PDB entry 8IUK | electron microscopy, 2.67 A resolution | chains B and G of the 6 polymer chains in the assembly

[Chain B]
Protein: Guanine nucleotide-binding protein G(I)/G(S)/G(T) subunit beta-1
Organism: Homo sapiens
UniProtKB: P62873 (GBB1_HUMAN); residues 7-345 here correspond to UniProt positions 2-340 (UniProt number = residue number - 5)
Amino-acid sequence (343 residues; row label = number of the first residue in the row):
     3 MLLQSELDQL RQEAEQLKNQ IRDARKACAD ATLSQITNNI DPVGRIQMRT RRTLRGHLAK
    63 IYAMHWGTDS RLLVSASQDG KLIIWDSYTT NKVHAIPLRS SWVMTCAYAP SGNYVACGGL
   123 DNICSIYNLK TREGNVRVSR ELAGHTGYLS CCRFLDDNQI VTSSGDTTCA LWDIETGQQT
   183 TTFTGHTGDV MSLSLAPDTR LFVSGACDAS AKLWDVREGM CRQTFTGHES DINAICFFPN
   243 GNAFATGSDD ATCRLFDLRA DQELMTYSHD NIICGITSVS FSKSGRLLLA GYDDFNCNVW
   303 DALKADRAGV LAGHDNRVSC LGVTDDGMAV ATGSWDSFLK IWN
Unresolved in the structure: 3-7
Construct notes: initiating methionine (3); expression tag (4-6)
Curated features (UniProtKB/Swiss-Prot):
  - modified residue: Ser-7 (N-acetylserine), His-271 (Phosphohistidine)

[Chain G]
Protein: Guanine nucleotide-binding protein G(I)/G(S)/G(O) subunit gamma-2
Organism: Homo sapiens
UniProtKB: P59768 (GBG2_HUMAN); residues 0-70 here correspond to UniProt positions 1-71 (UniProt number = residue number + 1)
Amino-acid sequence (71 residues; numbered 0 to 70; the number before each row is that of its first residue; numbering starts at 0):
     0 MASNNTASIA QARKLVEQLK MEANIDRIKV SKAAADLMAY CEAHAKEDPL LTPVPASENP
    60 FREKKFFCAI L
Unresolved in the structure: 0-4, 59-70
Curated features (UniProtKB/Swiss-Prot):
  - modified residue: Ala-1 (N-acetylalanine), Cys-67 (Cysteine methyl ester)
  - lipidation: Cys-67 (S-geranylgeranyl cysteine)

[Interface between chain B and chain G]
Residue-residue contacts (59):
  Leu-9(B) / Ser-7(G)
  Leu-12(B) / Ile-8(G)  hydrophobic
  Leu-12(B) / Ala-11(G)  hydrophobic
  Leu-12(B) / Arg-12(G)
  Leu-12(B) / Val-15(G)
  Ala-16(B) / Val-15(G)  hydrophobic
  Ala-16(B) / Leu-18(G)
  Leu-19(B) / Val-15(G)
  Leu-19(B) / Leu-18(G)  hydrophobic
  Leu-19(B) / Lys-19(G)
  Ile-23(B) / Leu-18(G)
  Ile-23(B) / Ala-22(G)  hydrophobic
  Ala-26(B) / Arg-26(G)
  Cys-30(B) / Ile-27(G)
  Cys-30(B) / Lys-28(G)
  Cys-30(B) / Val-29(G)
  Ala-31(B) / Val-29(G)  hydrophobic
  Ala-33(B) / Val-29(G)
  Leu-35(B) / Ala-33(G)  hydrophobic
  Ile-38(B) / Ala-33(G)  hydrophobic
  Ile-42(B) / Glu-41(G)
  Val-45(B) / Leu-50(G)  hydrophobic
  Ile-48(B) / Leu-49(G)
  Thr-186(B) / Lys-13(G)
  Cys-223(B) / Gln-17(G)  hydrogen bond
  Cys-223(B) / Met-20(G)
  Arg-224(B) / Glu-21(G)
  Arg-224(B) / Ile-24(G)
  Gln-225(B) / Glu-21(G)
  Thr-226(B) / Gln-17(G)
  Thr-226(B) / Glu-21(G)  hydrogen bond (backbone-side chain)
  Pro-241(B) / Tyr-39(G)
  Asn-242(B) / Leu-36(G)
  Asn-242(B) / Tyr-39(G)
  Asp-259(B) / Ala-32(G)
  Arg-261(B) / Ile-27(G)
  Arg-261(B) / Lys-31(G)
  Arg-261(B) / Ala-32(G)
  Arg-261(B) / Asp-35(G)  salt bridge
  Ala-262(B) / Arg-26(G)
  Asp-263(B) / Arg-26(G)
  Gln-264(B) / Ile-27(G)
  Gln-264(B) / Val-29(G)
  Leu-266(B) / Val-29(G)  hydrophobic
  Leu-266(B) / Leu-36(G)  hydrophobic
  Ser-284(B) / Asp-47(G)
  Ser-284(B) / Leu-49(G)
  Lys-285(B) / Glu-46(G)
  Ser-286(B) / His-43(G)
  Ser-286(B) / Asp-47(G)  hydrogen bond
  Arg-288(B) / Cys-40(G)
  Leu-289(B) / Leu-49(G)  hydrophobic
  Val-325(B) / Leu-49(G)  hydrophobic
  Asp-328(B) / Pro-48(G)
  Gly-329(B) / Pro-48(G)
  Gly-329(B) / Leu-49(G)
  Met-330(B) / Pro-48(G)  hydrophobic
  Val-332(B) / Leu-49(G)  hydrophobic
  Asn-345(B) / Leu-49(G)
Other interface residues (no listed pair), chain B (43 interface residues in all): Glu-15, Asp-32, Met-50, Met-222, Phe-240
Other interface residues (no listed pair), chain G (33 interface residues in all): Ser-30, Ala-44

[Summary]
43 residues of chain B face 33 of chain G across their interface, with 3 hydrogen bonds and 1 salt bridge.
Polar pairs include Arg-261(B)/Asp-35(G), Cys-223(B)/Gln-17(G) and Thr-226(B)/Glu-21(G).
Chain B is Guanine nucleotide-binding protein G(I)/G(S)/G(T) subunit beta-1 and chain G is Guanine
nucleotide-binding protein G(I)/G(S)/G(O) subunit gamma-2, both from Homo sapiens; the structure, Cryo-EM
structure of the PGF2-alpha-bound human PTGFR-Gq complex, was determined by electron microscopy together with
8IUL and 8IUM from the same study.
